PDB entry 6I84 | electron microscopy, 4.40 A resolution (low resolution: residue-level contacts below are approximate; hydrogen-bond / salt-bridge calls are withheld) | chains T and A of the 23 polymer chains in the assembly

== Chain T ==
Molecule: 169-nt DNA strand
Sequence (169 nucleotides; numbered 56 to 224; the number before each row is that of its first residue):
    56 ATCAGAATCC CGGTGCCGAG GCCGCTCAAT TGGTCGTAGA CAGCTCTAGC ACCGCTTAAA
   116 CGCACGTACG CGCTGTCCCC CGCGTTTTAA CCGCCAAGGG GATTACTCCC TAGTCTCCAG
   176 GCACGTGTCA GATATATACA TCGATATAGG AATAACAGGA TCCAGTGAG

== Chain A ==
Name: DNA-directed RNA polymerase II subunit RPB1
From: Saccharomyces cerevisiae (strain ATCC 204508 / S288c)
Notes: EC 2.7.7.6
UniProtKB: P04050 (RPB1_YEAST); residues 1-1733 here = UniProt positions 1-1733
Chain sequence (1733 residues; numbered 1 to 1733; the number before each row is that of its first residue):
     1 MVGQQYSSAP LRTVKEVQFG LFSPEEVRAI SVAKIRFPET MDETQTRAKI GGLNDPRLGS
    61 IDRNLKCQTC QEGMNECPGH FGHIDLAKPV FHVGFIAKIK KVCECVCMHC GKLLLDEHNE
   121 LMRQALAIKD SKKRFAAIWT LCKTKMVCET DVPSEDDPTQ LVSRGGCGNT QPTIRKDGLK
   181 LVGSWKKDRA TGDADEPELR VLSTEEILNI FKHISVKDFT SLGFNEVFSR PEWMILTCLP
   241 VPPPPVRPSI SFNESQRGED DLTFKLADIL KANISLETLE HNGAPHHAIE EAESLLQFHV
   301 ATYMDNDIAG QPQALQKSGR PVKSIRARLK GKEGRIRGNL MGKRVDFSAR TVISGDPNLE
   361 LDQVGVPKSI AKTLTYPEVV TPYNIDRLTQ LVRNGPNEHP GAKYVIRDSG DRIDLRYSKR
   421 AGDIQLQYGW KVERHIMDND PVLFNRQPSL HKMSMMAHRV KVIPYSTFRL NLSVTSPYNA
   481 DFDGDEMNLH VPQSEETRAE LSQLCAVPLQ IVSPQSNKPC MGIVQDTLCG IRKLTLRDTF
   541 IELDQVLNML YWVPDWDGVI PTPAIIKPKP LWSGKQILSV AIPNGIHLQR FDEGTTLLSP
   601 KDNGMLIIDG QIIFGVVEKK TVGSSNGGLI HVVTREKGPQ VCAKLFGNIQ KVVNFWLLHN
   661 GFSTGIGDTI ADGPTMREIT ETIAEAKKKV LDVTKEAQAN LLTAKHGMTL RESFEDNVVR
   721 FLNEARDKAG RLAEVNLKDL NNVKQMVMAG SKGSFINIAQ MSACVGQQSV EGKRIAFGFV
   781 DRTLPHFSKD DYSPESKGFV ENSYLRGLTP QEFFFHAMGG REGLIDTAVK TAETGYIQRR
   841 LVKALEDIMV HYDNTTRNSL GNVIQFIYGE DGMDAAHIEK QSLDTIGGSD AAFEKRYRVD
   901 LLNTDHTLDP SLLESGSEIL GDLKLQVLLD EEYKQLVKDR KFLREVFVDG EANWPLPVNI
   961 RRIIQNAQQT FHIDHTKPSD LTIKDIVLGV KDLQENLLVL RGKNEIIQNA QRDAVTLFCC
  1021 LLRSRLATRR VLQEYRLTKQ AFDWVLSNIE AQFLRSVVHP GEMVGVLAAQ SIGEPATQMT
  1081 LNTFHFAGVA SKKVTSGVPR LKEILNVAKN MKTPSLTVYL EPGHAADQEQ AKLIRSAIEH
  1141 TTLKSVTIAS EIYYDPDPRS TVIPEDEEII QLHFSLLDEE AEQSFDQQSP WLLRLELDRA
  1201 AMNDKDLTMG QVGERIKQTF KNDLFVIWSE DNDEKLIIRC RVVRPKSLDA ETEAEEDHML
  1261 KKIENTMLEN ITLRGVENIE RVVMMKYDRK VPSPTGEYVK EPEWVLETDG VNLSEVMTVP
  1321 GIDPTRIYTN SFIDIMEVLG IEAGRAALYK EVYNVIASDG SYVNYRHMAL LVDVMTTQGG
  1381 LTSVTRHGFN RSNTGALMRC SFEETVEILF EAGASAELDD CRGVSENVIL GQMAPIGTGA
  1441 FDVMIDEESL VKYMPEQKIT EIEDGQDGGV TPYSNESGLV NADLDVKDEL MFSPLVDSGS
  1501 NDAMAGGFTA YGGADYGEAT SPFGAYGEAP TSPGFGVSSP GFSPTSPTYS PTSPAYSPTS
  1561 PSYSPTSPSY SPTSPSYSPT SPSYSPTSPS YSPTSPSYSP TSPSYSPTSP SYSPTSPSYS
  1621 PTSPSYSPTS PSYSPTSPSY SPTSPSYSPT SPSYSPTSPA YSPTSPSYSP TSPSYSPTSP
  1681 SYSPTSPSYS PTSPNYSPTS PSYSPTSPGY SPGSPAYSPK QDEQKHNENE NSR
Disordered / not traced: 1, 187-194, 1082-1091, 1176-1186, 1245-1253, 1456-1733
Ion coordination: Zn2+ site 1: Cys67, Cys70, Cys77, His80; Zn2+ site 2: Cys107, Cys110, Cys167; Mg2+: Asp483, Asp485 (shared with 1 residue of chain P)
Curated features (UniProtKB/Swiss-Prot):
  - region: Pro248 to Asp260 (Lid loop), Asn306 to Lys323 (Rudder loop), Pro810 to Glu822 (Bridging helix)
  - binding site (Zn(2+)): Cys67, Cys70, Cys77, His80, Cys107, Cys110, Cys148, Cys167
  - binding site (Mg(2+)): Asp481, Asp483, Asp485
  - modified residue: Thr1471 (Phosphothreonine)
  - cross-link (Glycyl lysine isopeptide (Lys-Gly)): Lys695 (interchain with G-Cter in ubiquitin), Lys1246 (interchain with G-Cter in ubiquitin), Lys1350 (interchain with G-Cter in ubiquitin)
  - natural variant: Ser1653 to Pro1659 (deletion: In strain: A364A)
  - mutagenesis: Lys1246 (K1246R: Impairs ubiquitination during transcription stress)

== Interface between chain T and chain A ==
Residue-residue contacts - 22 pairs, chain T then chain A:
  DA201(T) - Lys145(A)
  DA210(T) - Lys176(A)
  DA212(T) - Arg326(A)
  DA212(T) - Lys330(A)
  DA212(T) - Arg1386(A)
  DA212(T) - Glu1407(A)
  DG213(T) - Lys330(A)
  DG213(T) - Tyr836(A)
  DG213(T) - Glu1403(A)
  DG214(T) - Lys332(A)
  DG214(T) - Arg337(A)
  DG214(T) - Tyr836(A)
  DG214(T) - Glu1403(A)
  DA215(T) - Thr831(A)
  DA215(T) - Ala832(A)
  DA215(T) - Gly835(A)
  DA215(T) - Tyr836(A)
  DT216(T) - Lys332(A)
  DT216(T) - Arg337(A)
  DC217(T) - Gln447(A)
  DC218(T) - Arg344(A)
  DC218(T) - Arg350(A)
Other interface residues (no listed pair), chain T (10 interface residues in all): DT200

== Summary ==
Chain T and chain A form an interface of 10 and 16 residues respectively. Cys67(A), Cys70(A), Cys77(A) and
His80(A) coordinate Zn2+ site 1. Curated annotation (UniProt) lists 8 Zn2+-binding residues, 3 Mg2+-binding
residues and one mutagenesis site on chain A.
Here chain T is a 169-nt DNA strand and chain A is DNA-directed RNA polymerase II subunit RPB1 (Saccharomyces
cerevisiae (strain ATCC 204508 / S288c)). Entry 6I84 (Structure of transcribing RNA polymerase II-nucleosome
complex) was determined by electron microscopy.
